Entry 1PLJ (X-ray diffraction, 2.80 A resolution); this record covers chain A.

[Chain A]
Name: C-H-ras P21 protein
Source organism: Homo sapiens
UniProtKB: P01112 (RASH_HUMAN); residue numbers follow UniProt; this construct covers 1-166
Chain sequence (166 residues; row label = number of the first residue in the row):
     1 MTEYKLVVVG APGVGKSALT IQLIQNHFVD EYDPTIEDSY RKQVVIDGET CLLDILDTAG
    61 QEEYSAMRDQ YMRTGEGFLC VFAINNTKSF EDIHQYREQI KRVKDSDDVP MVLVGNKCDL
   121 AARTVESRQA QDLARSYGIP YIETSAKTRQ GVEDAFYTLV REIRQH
Disordered / not traced: 44, 56, 61-64, 68, 73, 76, 81, 88, 90, 124, 164
Sequence notes: conflict Pro-12 (Gly in P01112)
Metal / ion sites: Mg2+: Ser-17, Thr-35, Asp-57 (together with CAG)
Ligand contacts: CAG (guanosine 5'-triphosphate P3-[1-(2-nitrophenyl)ethyl ester]): Ala-11, Pro-12, Gly-13, Val-14, Gly-15, Lys-16, Ser-17, Ala-18, Phe-28, Val-29, Asp-30, Tyr-32, Thr-35, Asp-57, Thr-58, Ala-59, Gly-60, Asn-116, Lys-117, Asp-119, Leu-120, Ser-145, Ala-146, Lys-147
Swiss-Prot annotation at these positions:
  - region: His-166 (Hypervariable region)
  - motif: Tyr-32 to Tyr-40 (Effector region)
  - binding site (GTP): Gly-13 to Ala-18, Val-29 to Thr-35, Ala-59, Gly-60, Asn-116 to Asp-119, Ser-145 to Lys-147
  - modified residue: Met-1 (N-acetylmethionine), Thr-2 (N-acetylthreonine), Cys-118 (S-nitrosocysteine)
  - glycosylation: Thr-35 (Microbial infection: O-linked (Glc) threonine)
  - natural variant: Gly-13 (G13C: In CSTLO; G13D: In CSTLO; G13R: In SFM), Gln-22 (Q22K: In CMEMS), Glu-37 (E37EE: In CSTLO), Thr-58 (T58I: In CSTLO), Gln-61 (Q61K: In NMTC2; Q61L: In melanoma), Glu-63 (E63K: In CMEMS), Ser-89 (S89C: Found in a patient with severe fetal hydrops and pleural effusion; uncertain significance), Lys-117 (K117R: In CSTLO), Ala-146 (A146T: In CSTLO; A146V: In CSTLO)
  - mutagenesis: Ser-17 (S17N: Dominant negative. Prevents PLCE1 EGF-induced recruitment to plasma membrane. No effect on subcellular location of isoform 2), Asn-26 (N26G: Loss of interaction with PLCE1; when associated with V-12), Val-29 (V29A: No effect on interaction with PLCE1; when associated with V-12), Tyr-32 (Y32F: Loss of interaction and recruitment to plasma membrane of PLCE1; when associated with V-12), Pro-34 (P34G: No effect on interaction with PLCE1; when associated with V-12), Thr-35 (T35S: Loss of interaction with PLCE1; when associated with V-12), Glu-37 (E37G: No effect on interaction with PLCE1; when associated with V-12), Asp-38 (D38N: No effect on interaction with PLCE1; when associated with V-12), Ser-39 (S39C: No effect on interaction with PLCE1; when associated with V-12), Ala-59 (A59T: Loss of GTPase activity and creation of an autophosphorylation site), Gln-61 (Q61I: Moderately increased transformation of cultured cell lines; Q61R: Promotes interaction with SHOC2 and PP1C; Q61V: Strongly increased transformation of cultured cell lines), Ala-83 (A83T: GTP-binding activity reduced by factor of 30), 4 further mutagenesis entries in UniProt

[Summary]
Bound to chain A: compound CAG. The Mg2+ site is built by Ser-17, Thr-35 and Asp-57. UniProt lists 22
GTP-binding residues and 17 mutagenesis sites.
Chain A is C-H-ras P21 protein (Homo sapiens); the structure, Crystallographic studies on P21H-ras using
synchrotron laue method: improvement of crystal quality and monitoring of the ..., was determined by X-ray
diffraction together with 1PLK and 1PLL from the same study.
